Entry 6JSI (electron microscopy, 4.70 A resolution (low resolution: residue-level contacts below are approximate; hydrogen-bond / salt-bridge calls are withheld)); this record covers chains F and E of the 9 polymer chains in the assembly.

# Chain F
Protein: Fatty acid synthase subunit beta
From: Saccharomyces cerevisiae
Sequence (2051 residues; each row starts with the number of its first residue; X marks 1041 residues of unknown identity (built as UNK)):
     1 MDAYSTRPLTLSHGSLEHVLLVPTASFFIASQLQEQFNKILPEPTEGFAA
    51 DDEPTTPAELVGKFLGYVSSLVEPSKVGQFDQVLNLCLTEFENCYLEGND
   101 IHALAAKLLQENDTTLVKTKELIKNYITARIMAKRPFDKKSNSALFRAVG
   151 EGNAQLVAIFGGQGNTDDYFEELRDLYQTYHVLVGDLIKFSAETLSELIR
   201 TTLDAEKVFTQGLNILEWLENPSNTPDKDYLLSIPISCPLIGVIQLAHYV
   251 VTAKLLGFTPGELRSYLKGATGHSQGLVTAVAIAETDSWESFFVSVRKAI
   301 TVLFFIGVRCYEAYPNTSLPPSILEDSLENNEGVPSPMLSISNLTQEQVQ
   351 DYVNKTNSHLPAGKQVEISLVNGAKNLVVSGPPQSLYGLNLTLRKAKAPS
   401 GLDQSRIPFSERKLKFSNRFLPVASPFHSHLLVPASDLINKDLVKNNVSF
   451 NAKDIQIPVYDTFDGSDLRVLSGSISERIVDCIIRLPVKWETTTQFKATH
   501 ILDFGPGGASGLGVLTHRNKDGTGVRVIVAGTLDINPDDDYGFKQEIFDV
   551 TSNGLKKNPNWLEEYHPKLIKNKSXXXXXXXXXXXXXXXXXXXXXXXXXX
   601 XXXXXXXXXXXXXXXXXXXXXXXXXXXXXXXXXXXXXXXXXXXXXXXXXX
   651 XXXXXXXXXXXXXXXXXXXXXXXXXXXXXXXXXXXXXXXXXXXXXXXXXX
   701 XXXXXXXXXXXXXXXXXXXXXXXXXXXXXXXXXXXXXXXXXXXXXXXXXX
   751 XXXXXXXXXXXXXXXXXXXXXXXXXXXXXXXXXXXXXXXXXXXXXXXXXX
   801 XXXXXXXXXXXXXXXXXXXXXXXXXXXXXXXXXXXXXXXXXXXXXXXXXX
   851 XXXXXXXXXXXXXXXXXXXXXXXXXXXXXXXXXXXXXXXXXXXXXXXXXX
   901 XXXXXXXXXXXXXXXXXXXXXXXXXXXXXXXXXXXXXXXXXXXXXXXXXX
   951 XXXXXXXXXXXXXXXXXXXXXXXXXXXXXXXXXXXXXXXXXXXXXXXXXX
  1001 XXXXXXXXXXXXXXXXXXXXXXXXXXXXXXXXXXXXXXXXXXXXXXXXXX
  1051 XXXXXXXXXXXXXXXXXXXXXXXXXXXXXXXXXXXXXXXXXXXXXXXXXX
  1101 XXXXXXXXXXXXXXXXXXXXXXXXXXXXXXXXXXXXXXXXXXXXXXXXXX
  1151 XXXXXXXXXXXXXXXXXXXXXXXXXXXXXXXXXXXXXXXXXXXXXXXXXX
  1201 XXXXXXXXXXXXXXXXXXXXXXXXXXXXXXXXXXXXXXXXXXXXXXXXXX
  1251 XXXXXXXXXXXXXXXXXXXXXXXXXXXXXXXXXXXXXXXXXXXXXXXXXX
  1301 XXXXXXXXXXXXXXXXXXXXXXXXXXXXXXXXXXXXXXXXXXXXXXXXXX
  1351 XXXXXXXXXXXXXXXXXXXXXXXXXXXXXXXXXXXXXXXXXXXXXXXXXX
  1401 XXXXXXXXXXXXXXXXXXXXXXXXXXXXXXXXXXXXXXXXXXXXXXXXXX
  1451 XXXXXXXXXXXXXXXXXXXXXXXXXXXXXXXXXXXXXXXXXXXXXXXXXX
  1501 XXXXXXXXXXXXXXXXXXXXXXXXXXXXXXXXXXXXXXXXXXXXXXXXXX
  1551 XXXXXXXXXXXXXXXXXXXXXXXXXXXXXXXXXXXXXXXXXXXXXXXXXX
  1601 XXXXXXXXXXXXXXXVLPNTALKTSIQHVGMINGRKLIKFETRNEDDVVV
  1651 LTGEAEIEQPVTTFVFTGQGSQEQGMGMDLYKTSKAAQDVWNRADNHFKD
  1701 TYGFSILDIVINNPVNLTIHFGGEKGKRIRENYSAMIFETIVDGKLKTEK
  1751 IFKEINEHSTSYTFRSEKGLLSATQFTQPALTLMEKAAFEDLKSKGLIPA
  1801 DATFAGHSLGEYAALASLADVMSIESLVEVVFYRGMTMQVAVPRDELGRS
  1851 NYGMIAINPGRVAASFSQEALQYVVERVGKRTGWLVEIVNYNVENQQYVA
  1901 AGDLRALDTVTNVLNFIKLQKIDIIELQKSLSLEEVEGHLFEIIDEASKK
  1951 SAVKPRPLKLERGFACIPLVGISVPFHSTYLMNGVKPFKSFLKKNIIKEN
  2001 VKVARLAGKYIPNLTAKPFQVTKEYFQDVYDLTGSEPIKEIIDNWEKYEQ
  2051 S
Unresolved in the structure: 137-154, 575-582, 1000-1075, 1571-1615

# Chain E
Protein: Fatty acid synthase subunit alpha
From: Saccharomyces cerevisiae
Sequence (1887 residues; row label = number of the first residue in the row; X marks 887 residues of unknown identity (built as UNK)):
     1 XXXXXXXXXXXXXXXXXXXXXXXXXXXXXXXXXXXXXXXXXXXXXXXXXX
    51 XXXXXXXXXXXXXXXXXXXXXXXXXXXXXXXXXXXXXXXXXXXXXXXXXX
   101 XXXXXXXXXXXXXXXXXXXXXXXXXXXXXXXXXXXXXXXXXXXXXXXXXX
   151 XXXXXXXXXXXXXXXXXXXXXXXXXXXXXXXXXXXXXXXXXXXXXXXXXX
   201 XXXXXXXXXXXXXXXXXXXXXXXXXXXXXXXXXXXXXXXXXXXXXXXXXX
   251 XXXXXXXXXXXXXXXXXXXXXXXXXXXXXXXXXXXXXXXXXXXXXXXXXX
   301 XXXXXXXXXXXXXXXXXXXXXXXXXXXXXXXXXXXXXXXXXXXXXXXXXX
   351 XXXXXXXXXXXXXXXXXXXXXXXXXXXXXXXXXXXXXXXXXXXXXXXXXX
   401 XXXXXXXXXXXXXXXXXXXXXXXXXXXXXXXXXXXXXXXXXXXXXXXXXX
   451 XXXXXXXXXXXXXXXXXXXXXXXXXXXXXXXXXXXXXXXXXXXXXXXXXX
   501 XXXXXXXXXXXXXXXXXXXRKLSQYVQEMALGGPITKESQPTIEEDLTRV
   551 YKAISAQADKQDISSSTRVEFEKLYSDLMKFLESSKEIDPSQTTQLAGMD
   601 VEDALDKDSTKEVASLPNKSTISKTVSSTIPRETIPFLHLRKKTPAGDWK
   651 YDRQLSSLFLDGLEKAAFNGVTFKDKYVLITGAGKGSIGAEVLQGLLQGG
   701 AKVVVTTSRFSKQVTDYYQSIYAKYGAKGSTLIVVPFNQGSKQDVEALIE
   751 FIYDTEKNGGLGWDLDAIIPFAAIPEQGIELEHIDSKSEFAHRIMLTNIL
   801 RMMGCVKKQKSARGIETRPAQVILPMSPNHGTFGGDGMYSESKLSLETLF
   851 NRWHSESWANQLTVCGAIIGWTRGTGLMSANNIIAEGIEKMGVRTFSQKE
   901 MAFNLLGLLTPEVVELCQKSPVMADLNGGLQFVPELKEFTAKLRKELVET
   951 SEVRKAVSIETALEHKVVNGNSADAAYAQVEIQPRANIQLDFPELKPYKQ
  1001 VKQIAPAELEGLLDLERVIVVTGFAEVGPWGSARTRWEMEAFGEFSLEGC
  1051 VEMAWIMGFISYHNGNLKGRPYTGWVDSKTKEPVDDKDVKAKYETSILEH
  1101 SGIRLIEPELFNGYNPEKKEMIQEVIVEEDLEPFEASKETAEQFKHQHGD
  1151 KVDIFEIPETGEYSVKLLKGATLYIPKALRFDRLVAGQIPTGWNAKTYGI
  1201 SDDIISQVDPITLFVLVSVVEAFIASGITDPYEMYKYVHVSEVGNCSGSG
  1251 MGGVSALRGMFKDRFKDEPVQNDILQESFINTMSAWVNMLLISSSGPIKT
  1301 PVGACATSVESVDIGVETILSGKARICIVGGYDDFQEEGSFEFGNMKATS
  1351 NTLEEFEHGRTPAEMSRPATTTRNGFMEAQGAGIQIIMQADLALKMGVPI
  1401 YGIVAMAATATDKIGRSVPAPGKGILTTAREHHSSVKYASPNLNMKYRKR
  1451 QLVTREAQIKDWVENELEALKLEAEEIPSEDQNEFLLERTREIHNEAESQ
  1501 LRAAQQQWGNDFYKRDPRIXXXXXXXXXXXXXXXXXXXXXXXXXXXXXXX
  1551 XXXXXXXXXXXXXXXXXXXXXXXXXXXXXXXXXXXXXXXXXXXXXXXXXX
  1601 XXXXXXXXXXXXXXXXXXXXXXXXXXXXXXXXXXXXXXXXXXXXXXXXXX
  1651 XXXXXXXXXXXXXXXXXXXXXXXXXXXXXXXXXXXXXXXXXXXXXXXXXX
  1701 XXXXXXXXXXXXXXXXXXXXXXXXXXXXXXXXXXXXXXXXXXXXXXXXXX
  1751 XXXXXXXXXXXXXXXXXXXXXXXXXXXXXXXXXXXXXXXXXXXXXXXXXX
  1801 XXXXXXXXXXXXXXXXXXXXXXXXXXXXXXXXXXXXXXXXXXXXXXXXXX
  1851 XXXXXXXXXXXXXXXXXXXXXXXXXXXXXXXXXXXXX
Unresolved in the structure: 1-10, 76-136, 306-359, 421-519, 971-1014, 1443-1513, 1520-1746

# How chain F and chain E interact
Interface residues of chain F (facing chain E), 4 residues: N331, Q384, R419, I535

# In short
Chain F and chain E make no direct contact in this assembly.
Chain F is Fatty acid synthase subunit beta and chain E is Fatty acid synthase subunit alpha, both from
Saccharomyces cerevisiae; the structure, Co-purified Fatty Acid Synthase, was determined by electron
microscopy, deposited together with 6JSH.
